Entry 5IJQ (X-ray diffraction, 2.05 A resolution); this record covers chain A.

Chain A:
Name: Ectonucleotide pyrophosphatase/phosphodiesterase family member 2
Source organism: Rattus norvegicus
Notes: EC 3.1.4.39
UniProtKB: Q64610 (ENPP2_RAT), isoform Q64610-2; numbering as in UniProt (aligned over 36-862)
Sequence (827 residues; numbered 36 to 862; the number before each row is that of its first residue):
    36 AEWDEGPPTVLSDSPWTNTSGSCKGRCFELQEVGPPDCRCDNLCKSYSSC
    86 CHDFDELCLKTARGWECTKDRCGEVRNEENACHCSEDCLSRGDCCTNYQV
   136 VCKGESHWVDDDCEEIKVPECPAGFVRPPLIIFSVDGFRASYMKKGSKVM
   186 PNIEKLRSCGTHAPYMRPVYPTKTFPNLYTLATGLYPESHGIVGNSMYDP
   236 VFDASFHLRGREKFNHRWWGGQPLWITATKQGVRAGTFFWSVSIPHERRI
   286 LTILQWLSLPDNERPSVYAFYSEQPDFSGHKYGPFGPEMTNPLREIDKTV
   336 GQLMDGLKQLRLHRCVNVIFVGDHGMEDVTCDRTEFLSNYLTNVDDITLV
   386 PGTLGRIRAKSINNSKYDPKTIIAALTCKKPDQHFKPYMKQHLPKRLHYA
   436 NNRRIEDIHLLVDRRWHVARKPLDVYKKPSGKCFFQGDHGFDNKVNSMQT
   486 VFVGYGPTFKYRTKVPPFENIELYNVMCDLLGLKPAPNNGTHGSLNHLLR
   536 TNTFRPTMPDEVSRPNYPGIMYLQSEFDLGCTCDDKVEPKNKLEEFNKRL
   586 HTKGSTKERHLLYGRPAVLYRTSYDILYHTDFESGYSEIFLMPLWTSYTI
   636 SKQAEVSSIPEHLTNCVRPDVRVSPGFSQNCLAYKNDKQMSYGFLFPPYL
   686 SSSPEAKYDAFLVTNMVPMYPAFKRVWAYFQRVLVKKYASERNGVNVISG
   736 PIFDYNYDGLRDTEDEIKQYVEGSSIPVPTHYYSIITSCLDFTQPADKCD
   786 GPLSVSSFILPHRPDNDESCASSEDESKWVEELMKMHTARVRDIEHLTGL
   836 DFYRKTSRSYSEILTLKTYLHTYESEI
Not modelled in the structure: 36-55, 398-401, 458-467, 570-576, 860-862
Construct notes: engineered mutation Ala410 (Asn in Q64610), Ala806 (Asn in Q64610); cloning artifact (581, 591)
UniProt features mapped onto this chain:
  - motif: Arg126 to Asp128 (Cell attachment site)
  - active site: Thr209 (Nucleophile)
  - binding site (Zn(2+)): Asp171, Thr209, Asp311, His315, Asp358, His359, His474
  - binding site (1-(9Z-octadecenoyl)-sn-glycero-3-phosphate): Thr209, Asn230, Asp311, His474
  - binding site (1-hexadecanoyl-sn-glycero-3-phosphate): Thr209, Asn230, Asp311, His474
  - binding site (1-tetradecanoyl-sn-glycerol 3-phosphate): Thr209, Asn230, Asp311, His474
  - glycosylation (N-linked (GlcNAc...) asparagine): Asn53, Asn398, Asn524
  - mutagenesis: Asp171 (D171N: Abolishes lysophospholipase D activity), Thr209 (T209A: Abolishes lysophospholipase D activity; T209S: 15% of wild-type lysophospholipase D activity), Asp311 (D311N: Abolishes lysophospholipase D activity), His315 (H315Q: 20% of wild-type lysophospholipase D activity), Lys430 (K430A: Impaired secretion. No effect on lysophospholipase activity)
Disulfide bonds: Cys58-Cys75, Cys62-Cys93, Cys73-Cys86, Cys79-Cys85, Cys102-Cys119, Cys107-Cys137, Cys117-Cys130, Cys123-Cys129, Cys148-Cys194, Cys156-Cys350, Cys366-Cys468, Cys413-Cys805, Cys566-Cys666, Cys774-Cys784
Covalent attachments: N-acetylglucosamine (NAG) linked to Asn524
Bound ions: Zn2+ site 1: Asp171, Asp358, His359 (together with phosphate ion); Zn2+ site 2: Asp311, His315, His474 (together with phosphate ion); Na+ site 1: Tyr669, Asp672, Met675 (together with glycerol); Ca2+: Asp739, Asn741, Asp743, Leu745, Asp747; Na+ site 2: Asn801, Ser804, Ser807
Small-molecule neighbours: 7alpha-hydroxycholesterol (5JK): Leu78, Ser81, Tyr82, Tyr214, Lys248, Phe249, His251, Trp254, Pro258, Trp260, Ile261, Phe274, Trp275

In short:
Bound to chain A: 7alpha-hydroxycholesterol. N-acetylglucosamine is covalently linked to Asn524. Asp171,
Asp358 and His359 form the Zn2+ site 1. Curated annotation (UniProt) lists active-site residue Thr209, 7
Zn2+-binding residues, 4 residues binding 1-(9Z-octadecenoyl)-sn-glycero-3-phosphate and 4 residues binding
1-hexadecanoyl-sn-glycero-3-phosphate.
Chain A is Ectonucleotide pyrophosphatase/phosphodiesterase family member 2 (Rattus norvegicus); the
structure, Crystal structure of autotaxin (ENPP2) re-refined, was determined by X-ray diffraction (same
publication as 5IJS).
